PDB entry 7MW5 | electron microscopy, 3.42 A resolution | chains L and H of the 9 polymer chains in the assembly

== Chain L ==
Protein: Fab of antibody clone 2, light chain
Source organism: Homo sapiens
Notes: antibody fragment or engineered binder
Amino-acid sequence (265 residues; each row starts with the number of its first residue):
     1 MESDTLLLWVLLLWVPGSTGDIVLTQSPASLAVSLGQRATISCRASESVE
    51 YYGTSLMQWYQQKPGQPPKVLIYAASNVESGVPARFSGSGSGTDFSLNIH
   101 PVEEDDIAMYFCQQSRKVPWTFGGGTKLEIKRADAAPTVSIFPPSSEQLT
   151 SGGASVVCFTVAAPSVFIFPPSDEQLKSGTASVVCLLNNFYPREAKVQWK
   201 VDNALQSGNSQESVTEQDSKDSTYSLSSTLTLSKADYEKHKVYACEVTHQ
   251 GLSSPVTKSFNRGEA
Unresolved in the structure: 1-21, 133-159, 264-265
Cystine bridges: Cys-43/Cys-112, Cys-185/Cys-245

== Chain H ==
Protein: Fab of antibody clone 2, heavy chain
Source organism: Homo sapiens
Notes: antibody fragment or engineered binder
Amino-acid sequence (263 residues; row label = number of the first residue in the row):
     1 MGWNWIFILILSVTTGVHSEVQLQQSGPELVKPGASVKISCKASGYSFTG
    51 YSMNWMKQSPEKSLEWIGEINPSTGGTTDNQKFKAKATLTVDKSSSTAYM
   101 QLKSLTSEDSAVYYCARSRGDYWGQGTSVTVSSAKTTPPSVYPLAPGSAA
   151 QTNSMVTLGCLVKASTKGPSVFPLAPSSKSTSGGTAALGCLVKDYFPEPV
   201 TVSWNSGALTSGVHTFPAVLQSSGLYSLSSVVTVPSSSLGTQTYICNVNH
   251 KPSNTKVDKKVEP
Unresolved in the structure: 1-20, 133-162, 180-183
Cystine bridges: Cys-41/Cys-115, Cys-190/Cys-246

== Interface between chain L and chain H ==
Residue-residue contacts (60; chain L residue first):
  Tyr-60(L) with Arg-119(H)
  Gln-62(L) with Gln-58(H), hydrogen bond
  Pro-67(L) with Trp-123(H), hydrophobic; Gly-124(H)
  Pro-68(L) with Gly-120(H); Trp-123(H), hydrogen bond (backbone-side chain)
  Lys-69(L) with Asp-121(H), salt bridge; Tyr-122(H)
  Val-70(L) with Arg-119(H); Gly-120(H); Asp-121(H)
  Tyr-73(L) with Arg-119(H)
  Glu-79(L) with Arg-119(H), salt bridge
  Ser-80(L) with Asp-121(H)
  Met-109(L) with Lys-62(H)
  Phe-111(L) with Lys-62(H); Ser-63(H); Leu-64(H), hydrophobic
  Val-118(L) with Trp-66(H); Thr-78(H)
  Pro-119(L) with Trp-66(H), hydrophobic
  Trp-120(L) with Trp-66(H); Glu-69(H)
  Phe-122(L) with Met-56(H), hydrophobic; Leu-64(H); Glu-65(H); Trp-66(H)
  Gly-124(L) with Lys-62(H); Ser-63(H)
  Phe-167(L) with Ser-177(H)
  Phe-169(L) with Leu-174(H), hydrophobic; Ala-175(H); Ala-187(H); Leu-188(H); Val-231(H), hydrophobic
  Ser-172(L) with Pro-173(H), hydrogen bond (side chain-backbone)
  Glu-174(L) with Pro-173(H); Lys-259(H), salt bridge
  Gln-175(L) with Phe-172(H); Pro-173(H)
  Ser-178(L) with Phe-172(H)
  Thr-180(L) with Phe-172(H)
  Ser-182(L) with Leu-191(H); Lys-193(H), hydrogen bond
  Leu-186(L) with Val-231(H), hydrophobic
  Asn-188(L) with His-214(H), hydrogen bond; Thr-233(H)
  Gln-211(L) with Val-219(H); Leu-220(H), hydrogen bond (side chain-backbone); Gln-221(H), hydrogen bond
  Glu-212(L) with Val-219(H)
  Ser-213(L) with Phe-216(H); Pro-217(H); Val-219(H)
  Thr-215(L) with Phe-216(H)
  Ser-225(L) with His-214(H); Phe-216(H)
  Leu-226(L) with Phe-216(H)
  Ser-227(L) with Phe-216(H)
  Thr-231(L) with Lys-193(H)
Other interface residues (no listed pair), chain L (39 interface residues in all): Gly-123, Pro-170, Val-184, Val-214, Thr-229
Other interface residues (no listed pair), chain H (40 interface residues in all): Asn-54, Asn-80, Pro-176, Ser-178, Gly-189, Ser-222, Ser-229

== Overview ==
39 residues of chain L face 40 of chain H across their interface; the contacts include 7 hydrogen bonds and 3
salt bridges. Polar pairs include Lys-69(L)/Asp-121(H), Glu-79(L)/Arg-119(H) and Glu-174(L)/Lys-259(H).
Here chain L is Fab of antibody clone 2, light chain and chain H is Fab of antibody clone 2, heavy chain, both
from Homo sapiens. Entry 7MW5 (Structure of the SARS-CoV-2 Spike trimer with one RBD down in complex with the
Fab fragment ...) was determined by electron microscopy, deposited together with 7MW2, 7MW3, 7MW4 and 7MW6.
